Entry 9G9J (electron microscopy, 3.05 A resolution); this record covers chains A and C of the 9 polymer chains in the assembly.

Chain A:
Molecule: CRISPR system single-strand-specific deoxyribonuclease Cas10/Csm1 (subtype III-A)
Source organism: Enterococcus italicus DSM 15952
Notes: EC 3.1.-.-, 2.7.7.-
Reference sequence: E6LHV7 (CAS10_ENTI1); residues 1-754 here correspond to UniProt positions 2-755 (UniProt number = residue number + 1)
Amino-acid sequence (774 residues; numbered -19 to 754; the number before each row is that of its first residue; numbers below 1 keep their minus sign (Met-19 is residue -19)):
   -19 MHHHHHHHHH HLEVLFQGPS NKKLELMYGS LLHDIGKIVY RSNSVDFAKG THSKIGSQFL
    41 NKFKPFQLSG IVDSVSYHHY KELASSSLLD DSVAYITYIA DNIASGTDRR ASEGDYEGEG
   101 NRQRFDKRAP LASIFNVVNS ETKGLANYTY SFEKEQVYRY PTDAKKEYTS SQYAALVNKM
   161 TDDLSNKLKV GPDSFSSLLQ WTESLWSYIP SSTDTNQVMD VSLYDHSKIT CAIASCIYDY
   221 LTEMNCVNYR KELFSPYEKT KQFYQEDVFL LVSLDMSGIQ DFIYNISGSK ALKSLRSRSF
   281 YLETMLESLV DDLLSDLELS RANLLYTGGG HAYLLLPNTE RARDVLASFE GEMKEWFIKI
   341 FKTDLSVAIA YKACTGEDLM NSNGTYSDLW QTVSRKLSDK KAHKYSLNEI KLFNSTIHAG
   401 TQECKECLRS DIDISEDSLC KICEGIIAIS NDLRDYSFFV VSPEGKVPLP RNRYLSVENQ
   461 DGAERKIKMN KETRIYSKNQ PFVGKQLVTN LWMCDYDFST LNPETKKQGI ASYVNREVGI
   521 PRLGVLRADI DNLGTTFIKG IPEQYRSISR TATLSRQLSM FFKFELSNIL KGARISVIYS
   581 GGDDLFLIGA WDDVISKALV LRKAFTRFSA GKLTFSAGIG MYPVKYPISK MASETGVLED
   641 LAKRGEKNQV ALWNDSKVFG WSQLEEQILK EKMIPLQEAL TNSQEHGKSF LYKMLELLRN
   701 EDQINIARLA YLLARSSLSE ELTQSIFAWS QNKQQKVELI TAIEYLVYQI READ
Disordered / not traced: -19 to 0, 87-104, 133-137, 753-754
Sequence notes: initiating methionine (-19); expression tag (-18 to 0)
Disulfides: Cys407-Cys420
Metal / ion sites: Mn2+ site 1: Asp529, Asp583; Mn2+ site 2: Asp529, Ile530, Asp583 (together with pNppA3)
Small-molecule neighbours:
  - pNppA3 (A1II9; adenosine-5'-[(beta,gamma)-imido]triphosphate-adenosine-monophosphate-adenosine-monophosphate): Tyr306, His311, Tyr313, Trp370, Gln371, Ser374, Arg375, Ser378, Asp529, Ile530, Asp531, Asn532, Leu533, Gly534, Thr535, Phe537, Ile538, Thr551, Leu554, Ser555, Leu558, Ser559, Gly582, Asp583, Lys643, Lys647
  - AMP-PNP (ANP; phosphoaminophosphonic acid-adenylate ester): Met256, Ser257, Gly258, Ile259, Gln260, Ile263, Tyr264, Ser279, Leu282, Glu283, Gly309, Gly310, Lys381, Lys384, Tyr579, Asp584

Chain C:
Molecule: CRISPR system Cms protein Csm2
Source organism: Enterococcus italicus DSM 15952
Reference sequence: E6LHV6 (CSM2_ENTI1); numbering as in UniProt (aligned over 1-140)
Amino-acid sequence (140 residues; row label = number of the first residue in the row):
     1 MELAKTKTGE MIDLNFARKV VEENKRVKDN RGRQEIVLFN GLTTSKLRNL LELINHVYTK
    61 VYNSDDTTLS EDVRDELEYL KVKFAYESGR EPAVRTFIEK TYVDKLVDVV LKKNTKKIFL
   121 DYCKYFEALV AYAKFYRMGD
Disordered / not traced: 1-15, 28-35, 138-140

How chain A and chain C interact:
Residue-residue contacts (15; chain A residue first):
  Ile704(A) - Lys124(C)
  Ala707(A) - Ala128(C)  hydrophobic
  Ala707(A) - Ala131(C)
  Arg708(A) - Glu127(C)  salt bridge
  Ala710(A) - Tyr132(C)  hydrophobic
  Ala710(A) - Phe135(C)
  Tyr711(A) - Ala131(C)  hydrophobic
  Tyr711(A) - Lys134(C)
  Ala714(A) - Lys134(C)
  Ala714(A) - Phe135(C)
  Arg715(A) - Lys134(C)
  Thr723(A) - Phe135(C)
  Phe727(A) - Arg18(C)
  Phe727(A) - Tyr132(C)  hydrophobic
  Phe727(A) - Phe135(C)  hydrophobic
Interface residues without a listed pair, chain A (12 interface residues in all): Ile706, Glu720, Gln724
Interface residues without a listed pair, chain C (10 interface residues in all): Val130, Arg137

In short:
Chain A and chain C form an interface of 12 and 10 residues respectively, with 1 salt bridge. The salt-bridged
pair is Arg708(A)-Glu127(C). Ligands of chain A: pNppA3 and AMP-PNP. Asp529(A) and Asp583(A) form the Mn2+
site 1.
Here chain A is CRISPR system single-strand-specific deoxyribonuclease Cas10/Csm1 (subtype III-A) and chain C
is CRISPR system Cms protein Csm2, both from Enterococcus italicus DSM 15952. Entry 9G9J (CryoEM structure of
Enterococcus italicus Csm-crRNA complex bound to pNppA3 and AMPNPP) was determined by electron microscopy
(same publication as 9G9A, 9G9B, 9G9C, 9G9D, 9G9E, 9G9F and 4 further entries).
